PDB entry 4YA4 | X-ray diffraction, 2.90 A resolution | chains Z and a of the 28 polymer chains in the assembly

Chain Z:
Name: Proteasome subunit beta type-6
From: Saccharomyces cerevisiae S288c
Notes: EC 3.4.25.1
UniProt: P23724 (PSB6_YEAST); residues 1-222 here correspond to UniProt positions 20-241 (UniProt number = residue number + 19)
Chain sequence (222 residues; numbered 1 to 222; the number before each row is that of its first residue):
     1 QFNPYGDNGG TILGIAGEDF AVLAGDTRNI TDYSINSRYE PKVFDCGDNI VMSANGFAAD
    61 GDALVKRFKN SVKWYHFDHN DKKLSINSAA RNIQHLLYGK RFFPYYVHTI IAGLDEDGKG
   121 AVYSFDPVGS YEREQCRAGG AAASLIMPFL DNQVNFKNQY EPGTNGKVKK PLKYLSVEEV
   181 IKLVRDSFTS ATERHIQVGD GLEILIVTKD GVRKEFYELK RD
Bound ions: Mg2+: His195, Val198

Chain a:
Name: Proteasome subunit beta type-7
From: Saccharomyces cerevisiae S288c
Notes: EC 3.4.25.1
UniProt: P30657 (PSB7_YEAST); residues -12 to 233 here correspond to UniProt positions 21-266 (UniProt number = residue number + 33)
Chain sequence (246 residues; row label = number of the first residue in the row; numbers below 1 keep their minus sign (Thr-12 is residue -12)):
   -12 TQIANAGASP MVNTQQPIVT GTSVISMKYD NGVIIAADNL GSYGSLLRFN GVERLIPVGD
    48 NTVVGISGDI SDMQHIERLL KDLVTENAYD NPLADAEEAL EPSYIFEYLA TVMYQRRSKM
   108 NPLWNAIIVA GVQSNGDQFL RYVNLLGVTY SSPTLATGFG AHMANPLLRK VVDRESDIPK
   168 TTVQVAEEAI VNAMRVLYYR DARSSRNFSL AIIDKNTGLT FKKNLQVENM KWDFAKDIKG
   228 YGTQKI
Disordered / not traced: -12 to 0, 233

How chain Z and chain a interact:
Contacting residue pairs (39; chain Z residue first):
  Gln1(Z) - Thr1(a)  hydrogen bond
  Phe2(Z) - Thr1(a)
  Phe2(Z) - Arg104(a)
  Phe2(Z) - Met107(a)
  Phe2(Z) - Pro109(a)  hydrophobic
  Phe2(Z) - Leu132(a)  hydrophobic
  Phe2(Z) - Leu133(a)  hydrophobic
  Asn3(Z) - Leu133(a)
  Pro4(Z) - Arg104(a)  hydrogen bond (backbone-side chain)
  Pro4(Z) - Met107(a)  hydrophobic
  Pro4(Z) - Leu133(a)
  Asn8(Z) - Val135(a)
  Ser34(Z) - His149(a)  hydrogen bond
  Ile35(Z) - Arg156(a)  hydrogen bond (backbone-side chain)
  Asn36(Z) - Tyr137(a)  hydrogen bond
  Asn36(Z) - Ser139(a)
  Asn36(Z) - Arg156(a)
  Ser37(Z) - Ser138(a)  hydrogen bond (side chain-backbone)
  Glu40(Z) - Arg128(a)  salt bridge
  Glu40(Z) - Tyr137(a)
  Glu40(Z) - Ser138(a)  hydrogen bond (side chain-backbone)
  Phe57(Z) - Arg104(a)
  Phe57(Z) - Leu133(a)
  Phe57(Z) - Val135(a)  hydrophobic
  Ala59(Z) - Tyr101(a)
  Ala59(Z) - Leu133(a)
  Ala59(Z) - Gly134(a)
  Ala59(Z) - Val135(a)
  Asp60(Z) - Tyr101(a)  hydrogen bond
  Asp60(Z) - Arg104(a)  salt bridge
  Asp62(Z) - Thr136(a)  hydrogen bond
  Ala63(Z) - Tyr101(a)
  Lys66(Z) - Glu94(a)  salt bridge
  Phe103(Z) - Arg104(a)
  Phe103(Z) - Ser105(a)
  Tyr105(Z) - Tyr101(a)
  Glu218(Z) - Arg161(a)  salt bridge
  Arg221(Z) - Asp160(a)  salt bridge
  Arg221(Z) - Arg161(a)
Interface residues without a listed pair, chain Z (25 interface residues in all): Tyr5, Asn29, Arg38, Tyr39, Lys100
Interface residues without a listed pair, chain a (22 interface residues in all): Trp111, Leu142

In short:
25 residues of chain Z face 22 of chain a across their interface, with 9 hydrogen bonds and 5 salt bridges.
Polar pairs include Glu40(Z)-Arg128(a), Asp60(Z)-Arg104(a) and Lys66(Z)-Glu94(a). His195(Z) and Val198(Z) form
the Mg2+ site.
Here chain Z is Proteasome subunit beta type-6 and chain a is Proteasome subunit beta type-7, both from
Saccharomyces cerevisiae S288c. Entry 4YA4 (Yeast 20S proteasome beta2-H114D mutant) was determined by X-ray
diffraction (same publication as 4Y69, 4Y6A, 4Y6V, 4Y6Z, 4Y70, 4Y74 and 34 further entries).
